Entry 6GEJ (electron microscopy, 3.60 A resolution); this record covers chains G and I of the 20 polymer chains in the assembly.

[Chain G]
Name: Histone H2B.1
Source organism: Saccharomyces cerevisiae (strain ATCC 204508 / S288c)
Reference sequence: P02293 (H2B1_YEAST); residues 0-130 here correspond to UniProt positions 1-131 (UniProt number = residue number + 1)
Sequence (131 residues; each row starts with the number of its first residue; numbering starts at 0):
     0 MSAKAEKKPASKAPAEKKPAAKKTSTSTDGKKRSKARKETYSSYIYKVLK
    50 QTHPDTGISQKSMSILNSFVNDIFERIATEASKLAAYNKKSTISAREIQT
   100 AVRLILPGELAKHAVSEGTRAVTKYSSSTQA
Unresolved in the structure: 0-32, 129-130
Swiss-Prot annotation at these positions:
  - modified residue: Lys6 (N6-acetyllysine), Lys7 (N6-acetyllysine), Ser10 (Phosphoserine), Lys11 (N6-acetyllysine), Lys16 (N6-acetyllysine), Lys17 (N6-acetyllysine), Lys21 (N6-acetyllysine), Lys22 (N6-acetyllysine), Lys34 (N6-succinyllysine), Lys37 (N6,N6-dimethyllysine), Lys46 (N6-succinyllysine)
  - cross-link (Glycyl lysine isopeptide (Lys-Gly)): Lys6 (interchain with G-Cter in SUMO), Lys7 (interchain with G-Cter in SUMO), Lys16 (interchain with G-Cter in SUMO), Lys17 (interchain with G-Cter in SUMO), Lys123 (interchain with G-Cter in ubiquitin)

[Chain I]
Molecule: 154-nt DNA strand
Source organism: synthetic construct
Sequence (154 nucleotides; each row starts with the number of its first residue; numbers below 1 keep their minus sign (DC-77 is residue -77)):
   -77 CGCCCTGGAGAATCCCGGTGCCGAGGCCGCTCAATTGGTCGTAGACAGCT
   -27 CTAGCACCGCTTAAACGCACGTACGCGCTGTCCCCCGCGTTTTAACCGCC
    23 AAGGGGATTACTCCCTAGTCTCCAGGCACGTGTCAGATATATACATCCTG
    73 TGCA

[Interface between chain G and chain I]
Contacting residue pairs - 12 pairs, chain G then chain I:
  Ser33(G) - DT31(I)  phosphate contact
  Arg36(G) - DC-46(I)  hydrogen bond to the sugar
  Tyr45(G) - DG-53(I)  phosphate contact
  Tyr45(G) - DG-52(I)  hydrogen bond to the phosphate
  Gly56(G) - DG-53(I)  phosphate contact
  Ile57(G) - DA-54(I)  phosphate contact
  Ile57(G) - DG-53(I)  phosphate contact
  Gln59(G) - DA-54(I)  phosphate contact
  Lys89(G) - DG-34(I)  phosphate contact
  Lys89(G) - DA-33(I)  salt bridge to the phosphate
  Ser90(G) - DG-34(I)  hydrogen bond to the phosphate
  Thr91(G) - DG-34(I)  sugar contact
Interface residues without a listed pair, chain G (13 interface residues in all): Lys34, Ala35, Met62, Lys88
Interface residues without a listed pair, chain I (9 interface residues in all): DA-35, DT30

[In short]
13 residues of chain G face 9 of chain I across their interface; the contacts include 3 hydrogen bonds and 1
salt bridge. Polar pairs include Arg36(G)-DC-46(I), Tyr45(G)-DG-52(I) and Ser90(G)-DG-34(I).
Here chain G is Histone H2B.1 (Saccharomyces cerevisiae (strain ATCC 204508 / S288c)) and chain I is a 154-nt
DNA strand (synthetic construct). Entry 6GEJ (Chromatin remodeller-nucleosome complex at 3.6 A resolution) was
determined by electron microscopy, deposited together with 6GEN.
